PDB entry 7JL3 | electron microscopy, 4.20 A resolution (low resolution: residue-level contacts below are approximate; hydrogen-bond / salt-bridge calls are withheld) | chains C and Y of the 8 polymer chains in the assembly

[Chain C]
Protein: Antiviral innate immune response receptor RIG-I
From: Homo sapiens
Notes: EC 3.6.4.13
UniProt: O95786 (DDX58_HUMAN), isoform O95786-2; residues 204-925 here correspond to UniProt positions 159-880 (UniProt number = residue number - 45)
Sequence (722 residues; numbered 204 to 925; the number before each row is that of its first residue):
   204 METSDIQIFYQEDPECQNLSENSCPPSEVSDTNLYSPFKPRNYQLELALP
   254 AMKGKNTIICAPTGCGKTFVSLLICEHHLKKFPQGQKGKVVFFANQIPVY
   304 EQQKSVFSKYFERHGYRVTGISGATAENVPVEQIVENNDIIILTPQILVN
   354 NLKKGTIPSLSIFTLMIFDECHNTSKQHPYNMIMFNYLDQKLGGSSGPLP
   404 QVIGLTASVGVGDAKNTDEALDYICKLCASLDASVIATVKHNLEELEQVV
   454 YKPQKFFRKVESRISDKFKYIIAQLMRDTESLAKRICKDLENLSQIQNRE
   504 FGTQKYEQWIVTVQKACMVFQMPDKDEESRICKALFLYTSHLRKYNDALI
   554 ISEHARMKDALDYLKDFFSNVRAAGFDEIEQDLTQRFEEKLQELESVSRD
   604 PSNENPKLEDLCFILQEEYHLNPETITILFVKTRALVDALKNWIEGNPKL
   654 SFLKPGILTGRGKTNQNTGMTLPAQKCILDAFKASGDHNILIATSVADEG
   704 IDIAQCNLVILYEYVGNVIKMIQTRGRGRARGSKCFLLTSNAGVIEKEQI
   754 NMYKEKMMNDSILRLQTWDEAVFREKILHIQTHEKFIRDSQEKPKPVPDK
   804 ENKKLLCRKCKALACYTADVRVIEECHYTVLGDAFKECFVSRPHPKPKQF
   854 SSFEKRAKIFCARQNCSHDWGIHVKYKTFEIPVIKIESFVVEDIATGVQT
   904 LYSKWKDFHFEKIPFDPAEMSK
Not modelled in the structure: 204-238, 398-399, 527, 575-580, 666-671, 687-688, 797-803, 852-857, 919-925
Bound ions: Zn2+: Cys-810, Cys-813, Cys-864, Cys-869
Ligand contacts:
  - ADP (adenosine-5'-diphosphate): Phe-241, Lys-242, Arg-244, Gln-247, Pro-265, Thr-266, Gly-267, Cys-268, Gly-269, Lys-270, Thr-271, Phe-272, Asp-705, Arg-732
  - tetrafluoroaluminate (ALF): Thr-266, Lys-270, Glu-373, Ala-410, Glu-702, Gly-703, Gln-726, Arg-730, Arg-732

[Chain Y]
Molecule: dsRNA strand 2
Sequence (42 nucleotides; numbered 1 to 42; the number before each row is that of its first residue):
     1 UCAGUCAGUCAGUCUCAGUCAGUCAGUCUCAGUCAGUCAGUC

[Chain C / chain Y interface]
Residue-residue contacts (37):
  Asn-298(C) with U37(Y)
  Ile-300(C) with U37(Y); C38(Y)
  Ser-325(C) with C38(Y)
  Gly-326(C) with C38(Y)
  Thr-347(C) with U37(Y); C38(Y)
  Gln-349(C) with U37(Y); C38(Y)
  Ile-350(C) with C38(Y); A39(Y)
  Asn-353(C) with C38(Y); A39(Y)
  Gln-511(C) with A31(Y)
  Val-514(C) with G32(Y); U33(Y)
  Lys-518(C) with A31(Y); G32(Y)
  Arg-546(C) with U33(Y)
  Lys-635(C) with C34(Y); A35(Y)
  Thr-636(C) with C34(Y); A35(Y)
  Arg-637(C) with A35(Y); G36(Y)
  Thr-662(C) with G36(Y)
  Gly-663(C) with G36(Y)
  Arg-664(C) with U37(Y); C38(Y)
  Thr-697(C) with A35(Y); G36(Y)
  Ser-698(C) with A35(Y)
  Val-699(C) with G36(Y)
  His-830(C) with G40(Y)
  Lys-878(C) with C42(Y)
  Tyr-879(C) with C42(Y)
  Lys-880(C) with C42(Y)
Also at the interface, not in a pair above, chain C (28 interface residues in all): Gln-299, Glu-827, Cys-829
Also at the interface, not in a pair above, chain Y (12 interface residues in all): U41

[In short]
Chain C and chain Y form an interface of 28 and 12 residues respectively. Chain C binds ADP and
tetrafluoroaluminate. Cys-810(C), Cys-813(C), Cys-864(C) and Cys-869(C) coordinate Zn2+.
Chain C is Antiviral innate immune response receptor RIG-I (Homo sapiens) and chain Y is dsRNA strand 2; the
structure, Cryo-EM structure of RIG-I:dsRNA filament in complex with RIPLET PrySpry domain (trimer), was
determined by electron microscopy together with 7JL0, 7JL1, 7JL2 and 7JL4 from the same study.
